Entry 4D01 (X-ray diffraction, 1.79 A resolution); this record covers chain A.

== Chain A ==
Molecule: Neuronal acetylcholine receptor subunit alpha-9
Organism: Homo sapiens
Notes: fragment: extracellular domain, residues 26-237
UniProtKB: Q9UGM1 (ACHA9_HUMAN); residues 1-212 here correspond to UniProt positions 26-237 (UniProt number = residue number + 25)
Sequence (218 residues; each row starts with the number of its first residue):
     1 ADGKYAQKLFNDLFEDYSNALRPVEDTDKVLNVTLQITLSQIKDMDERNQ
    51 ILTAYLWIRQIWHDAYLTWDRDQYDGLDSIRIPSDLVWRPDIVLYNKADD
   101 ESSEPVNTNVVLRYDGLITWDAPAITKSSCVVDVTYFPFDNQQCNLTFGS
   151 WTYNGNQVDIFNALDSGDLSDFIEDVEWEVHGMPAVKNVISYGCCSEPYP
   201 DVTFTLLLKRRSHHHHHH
Unresolved in the structure: 1, 102-103, 216-218
Construct notes: expression tag (213-218)
Curated features (UniProtKB/Swiss-Prot):
  - binding site (Na(+)): S166, D168
  - site: D121 (Key residue important for potent inhibition of the CHRNA9:CHRNA10 receptor by the alpha-conotoxin RgIA (AC P0C1D0))
  - glycosylation (N-linked (GlcNAc...) asparagine): N32, N145
Cystine bridges: C130-C144, C194-C195
Covalently attached groups: N-acetylglucosamine (NAG) linked to N32, N145

== In short ==
Covalently linked N-acetylglucosamine: at N32 and N145. Curated annotation (UniProt) lists Na+-binding
residues S166 and D168.
Chain A is Neuronal acetylcholine receptor subunit alpha-9 (Homo sapiens); the structure, Crystal Structure of
the Extracellular Domain of the Human Alpha9 Nicotinic Acetylcholine Receptor, was determined by X-ray
diffraction, deposited together with 4UXU and 4UY2.
